PDB entry 8ZQU | X-ray diffraction, 2.00 A resolution | chains A and B

# Chain A (and B)
Molecule: 3', 5'-cyclic-AMP phosphodiesterase 4D
From: Homo sapiens
Notes: EC 3.1.4.53; chain B of this document is another copy of the same molecule, construct and numbering; everything in this record applies to it too
UniProt: Q08499 (PDE4D_HUMAN); residues 1-506 here correspond to UniProt positions 303-808 (UniProt number = residue number + 302)
Sequence (506 residues; each row starts with the number of its first residue):
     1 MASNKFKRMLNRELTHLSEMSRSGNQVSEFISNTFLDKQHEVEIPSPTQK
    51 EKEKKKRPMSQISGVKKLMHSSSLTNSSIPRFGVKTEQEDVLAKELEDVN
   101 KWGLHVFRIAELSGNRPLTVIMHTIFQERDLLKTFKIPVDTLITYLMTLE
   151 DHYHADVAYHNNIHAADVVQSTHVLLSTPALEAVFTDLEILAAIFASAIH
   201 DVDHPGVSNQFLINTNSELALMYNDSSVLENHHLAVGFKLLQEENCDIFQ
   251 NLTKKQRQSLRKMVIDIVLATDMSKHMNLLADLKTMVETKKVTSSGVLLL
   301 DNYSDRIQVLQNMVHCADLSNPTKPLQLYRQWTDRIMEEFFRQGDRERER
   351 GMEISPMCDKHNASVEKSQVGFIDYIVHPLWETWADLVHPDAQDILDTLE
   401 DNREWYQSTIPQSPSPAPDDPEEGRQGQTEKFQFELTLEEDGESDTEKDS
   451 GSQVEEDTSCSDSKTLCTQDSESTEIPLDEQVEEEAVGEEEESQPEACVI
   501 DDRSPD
Unresolved in the structure: 1-86, 411-506 (chain B: 1-89, 411-506)
Bound ions: Zn2+: His164, His200, Asp201, Asp318; Mg2+ near Asp201 (its only coordinating residue here)
Small-molecule neighbours: A1D8P ((3Z)-3-[[4-[bis(fluoranyl)methoxy]-3-cyclopentyloxy-phenyl]methylidene]-6-oxidanyl-1-benzofuran-2-one): Tyr159, His160, Glu230, Thr271, Asp272, Met273, Asp318, Asn321, Pro322, Tyr329, Trp332, Thr333, Ile336, Met337, Phe340, Met357, Ser368, Gln369, Phe372
Curated features (UniProtKB/Swiss-Prot):
  - active site: His160 (Proton donor)
  - binding site (3',5'-cyclic AMP): His160, Gln369, Phe372
  - binding site (AMP): His160, Asp201, Asp318, Asn321, Gln369, Phe372
  - binding site (Zn(2+)): His164, His200, Asp201, Asp318
  - binding site (Mg(2+)): Asp201
  - binding site (Mn(2+)): Asp201
  - modified residue (Phosphoserine): Ser46, Ser73
  - cross-link: Lys85 (Glycyl lysine isopeptide (Lys-Gly) (interchain with G-Cter in SUMO))

# Interface between chain A and chain B
Residue-residue contacts - 30 pairs, chain A then chain B:
  Glu218(A) with Lys239(B), salt bridge
  Ala220(A) with Arg261(B), hydrogen bond (backbone-side chain)
  Leu221(A) with Ala235(B); Phe238(B), hydrophobic; Lys239(B); Gln242(B)
  Met222(A) with Met222(B), hydrophobic; Tyr223(B), hydrogen bond (backbone-side chain); Ala235(B)
  Tyr223(A) with Met222(B), hydrogen bond (side chain-backbone); Tyr223(B), hydrophobic
  Asn224(A) with Asn231(B), hydrogen bond; Leu234(B); Ala235(B); Arg261(B); Ile265(B)
  Asp225(A) with Arg261(B), salt bridge
  Asn231(A) with Asn224(B), hydrogen bond
  Leu234(A) with Asn224(B)
  Ala235(A) with Leu221(B); Met222(B); Asn224(B)
  Phe238(A) with Leu221(B), hydrophobic
  Lys239(A) with Glu218(B), salt bridge; Leu221(B)
  Gln242(A) with Leu221(B)
  Arg261(A) with Ala220(B), hydrogen bond (side chain-backbone); Asn224(B); Asp225(B), salt bridge
  Ile265(A) with Asn224(B)

# Overview
The chain A/chain B interface involves 15 residues from each chain; the contacts include 6 hydrogen bonds and
4 salt bridges. Polar contacts include Glu218(A)-Lys239(B), Asp225(A)-Arg261(B) and Ala220(A)-Arg261(B). Chain
A binds compound A1D8P.
Both chains are 3', 5'-cyclic-AMP phosphodiesterase 4D (Homo sapiens). Entry 8ZQU (The crystal structure of
PDE4D with isoaurostatin derivatives 2-6) was determined by X-ray diffraction (same publication as 8ZQ1, 8ZQ2
and 8ZQW).
